Entry 3SGR (X-ray diffraction, 2.17 A resolution); this record covers chains A and C of the 3 polymer chains in the assembly.

Chain A (and C):
Name: Tandem repeat of amyloid-related segment of alphaB-crystallin residues 90-100 mutant V91L
From: Homo sapiens
Notes: chain C of this document is another copy of the same molecule, construct and numbering; everything in this record applies to it too
UniProt: P02511 (CRYAB_HUMAN); the construct has insertions or renumbered stretches relative to UniProt, so the offset changes along the chain: 1-11 = UniProt 90-100; 14-24 = UniProt 90-100
Chain sequence (25 residues; numbered 0 to 24; the number before each row is that of its first residue; numbering starts at 0):
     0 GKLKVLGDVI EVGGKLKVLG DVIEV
Sequence notes: expression tag (0); engineered mutation Leu-2 (Val91 in P02511), Leu-15 (Val91 in P02511); linker (12-13)
UniProt features mapped onto this chain:
  - modified residue (N6-acetyllysine): Lys-3, Lys-16

Chain A / chain C interface:
Residue-residue contacts - 20 pairs, chain A then chain C:
  Leu-2(A) / Val-8(C)  hydrogen bond (backbone-backbone)
  Lys-3(A) / Gly-6(C)
  Lys-3(A) / Asp-7(C)  salt bridge
  Lys-3(A) / Val-8(C)
  Val-4(A) / Val-4(C)
  Val-4(A) / Leu-5(C)
  Val-4(A) / Gly-6(C)  hydrogen bond (backbone-backbone)
  Val-4(A) / Val-17(C)  hydrophobic
  Leu-5(A) / Val-4(C)
  Leu-5(A) / Leu-5(C)  hydrophobic
  Gly-6(A) / Lys-3(C)
  Gly-6(A) / Val-4(C)  hydrogen bond (backbone-backbone)
  Asp-7(A) / Lys-1(C)
  Asp-7(A) / Leu-2(C)
  Asp-7(A) / Lys-3(C)  salt bridge
  Val-8(A) / Lys-1(C)
  Val-8(A) / Leu-2(C)  hydrogen bond (backbone-backbone)
  Val-8(A) / Val-21(C)  hydrophobic
  Val-17(A) / Val-4(C)  hydrophobic
  Val-21(A) / Val-8(C)  hydrophobic
Also at the interface, not in a pair above, chain A (10 interface residues in all): Ile-22
Also at the interface, not in a pair above, chain C (11 interface residues in all): Leu-15

Summary:
10 residues of chain A face 11 of chain C across their interface; the contacts include 4 hydrogen bonds and 2
salt bridges. Polar contacts include Lys-3(A)/Asp-7(C), Leu-2(A)/Val-8(C) and Val-4(A)/Gly-6(C).
Chain A and chain C are both Tandem repeat of amyloid-related segment of alphaB-crystallin residues 90-100
mutant V91L (Homo sapiens); the structure, Tandem repeat of amyloid-related segment of alphaB-crystallin
residues 90-100 mutant V91L, was determined by X-ray diffraction (same publication as 3SGM, 3SGN, 3SGO, 3SGP
and 3SGS).
